Entry 6BZO (electron microscopy, 3.38 A resolution); this record covers chains C and D of the 9 polymer chains in the assembly.

Chain C:
Name: DNA-directed RNA polymerase subunit beta
From: Mycobacterium tuberculosis
Notes: EC 2.7.7.6
UniProtKB: V9Z879 (V9Z879_MYCTX); residues 7-1178 here correspond to UniProt positions 1-1172 (UniProt number = residue number - 6)
Sequence (1181 residues; each row starts with the number of its first residue):
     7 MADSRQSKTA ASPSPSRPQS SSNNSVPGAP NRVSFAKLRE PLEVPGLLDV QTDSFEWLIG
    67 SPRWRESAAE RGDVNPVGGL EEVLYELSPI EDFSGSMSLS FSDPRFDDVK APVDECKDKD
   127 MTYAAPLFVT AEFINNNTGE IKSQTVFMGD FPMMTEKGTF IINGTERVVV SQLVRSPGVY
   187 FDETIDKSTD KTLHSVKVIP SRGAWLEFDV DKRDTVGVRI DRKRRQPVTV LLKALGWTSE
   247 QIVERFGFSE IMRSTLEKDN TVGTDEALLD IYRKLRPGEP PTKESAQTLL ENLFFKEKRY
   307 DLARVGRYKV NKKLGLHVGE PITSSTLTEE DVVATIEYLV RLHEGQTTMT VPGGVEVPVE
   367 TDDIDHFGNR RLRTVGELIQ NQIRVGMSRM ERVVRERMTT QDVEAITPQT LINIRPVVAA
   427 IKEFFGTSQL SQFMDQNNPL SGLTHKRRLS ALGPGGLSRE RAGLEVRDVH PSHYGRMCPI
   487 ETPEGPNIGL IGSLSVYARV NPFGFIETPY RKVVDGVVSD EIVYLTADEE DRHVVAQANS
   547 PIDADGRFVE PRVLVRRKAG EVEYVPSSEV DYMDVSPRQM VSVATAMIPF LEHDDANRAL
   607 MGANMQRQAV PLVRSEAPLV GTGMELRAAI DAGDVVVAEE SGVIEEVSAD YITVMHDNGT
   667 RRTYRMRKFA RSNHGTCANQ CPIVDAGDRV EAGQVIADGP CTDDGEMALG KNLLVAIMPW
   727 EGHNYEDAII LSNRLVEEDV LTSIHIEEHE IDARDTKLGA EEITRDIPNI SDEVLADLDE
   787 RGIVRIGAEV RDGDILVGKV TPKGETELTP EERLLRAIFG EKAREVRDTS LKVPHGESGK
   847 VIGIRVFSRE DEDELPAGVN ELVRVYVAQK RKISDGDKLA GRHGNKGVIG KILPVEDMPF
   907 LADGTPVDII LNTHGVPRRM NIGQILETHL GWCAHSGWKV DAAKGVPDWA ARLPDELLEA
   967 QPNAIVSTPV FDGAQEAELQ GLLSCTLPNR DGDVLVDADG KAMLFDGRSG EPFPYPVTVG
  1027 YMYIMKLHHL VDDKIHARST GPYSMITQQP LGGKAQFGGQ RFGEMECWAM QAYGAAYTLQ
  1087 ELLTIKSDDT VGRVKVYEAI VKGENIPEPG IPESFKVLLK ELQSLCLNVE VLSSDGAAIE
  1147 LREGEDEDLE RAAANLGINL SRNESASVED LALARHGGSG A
Not modelled in the structure: 7-29, 1141-1187
Sequence notes: expression tag (1179-1187)
Small-molecule neighbours: Fidaxomicin (FI8): Met1051, Ile1052, Gln1054, Asp1094, Thr1096, Val1097, Val1100, Lys1101, Glu1119, Ser1120, Glu1127
What the authors report for this chain:
  - binding site for Fidaxomicin: Gln1054, Asp1094, Thr1096, Val1100, Lys1101

Chain D:
Name: DNA-directed RNA polymerase subunit beta'
From: Mycobacterium tuberculosis
Notes: EC 2.7.7.6
UniProtKB: A0A045J9E2 (A0A045J9E2_MYCTX); residue numbers follow UniProt; this construct covers 1-1316
Sequence (1324 residues; row label = number of the first residue in the row):
     1 MLDVNFFDEL RIGLATAEDI RQWSYGEVKK PETINYRTLK PEKDGLFCEK IFGPTRDWEC
    61 YCGKYKRVRF KGIICERCGV EVTRAKVRRE RMGHIELAAP VTHIWYFKGV PSRLGYLLDL
   121 APKDLEKIIY FAAYVITSVD EEMRHNELST LEAEMAVERK AVEDQRDGEL EARAQKLEAD
   181 LAELEAEGAK ADARRKVRDG GEREMRQIRD RAQRELDRLE DIWSTFTKLA PKQLIVDENL
   241 YRELVDRYGE YFTGAMGAES IQKLIENFDI DAEAESLRDV IRNGKGQKKL RALKRLKVVA
   301 AFQQSGNSPM GMVLDAVPVI PPELRPMVQL DGGRFATSDL NDLYRRVINR NNRLKRLIDL
   361 GAPEIIVNNE KRMLQESVDA LFDNGRRGRP VTGPGNRPLK SLSDLLKGKQ GRFRQNLLGK
   421 RVDYSGRSVI VVGPQLKLHQ CGLPKLMALE LFKPFVMKRL VDLNHAQNIK SAKRMVERQR
   481 PQVWDVLEEV IAEHPVLLNR APTLHRLGIQ AFEPMLVEGK AIQLHPLVCE AFNADFDGDQ
   541 MAVHLPLSAE AQAEARILML SSNNILSPAS GRPLAMPRLD MVTGLYYLTT EVPGDTGEYQ
   601 PASGDHPETG VYSSPAEAIM AADRGVLSVR AKIKVRLTQL RPPVEIEAEL FGHSGWQPGD
   661 AWMAETTLGR VMFNELLPLG YPFVNKQMHK KVQAAIINDL AERYPMIVVA QTVDKLKDAG
   721 FYWATRSGVT VSMADVLVPP RKKEILDHYE ERADKVEKQF QRGALNHDER NEALVEIWKE
   781 ATDEVGQALR EHYPDDNPII TIVDSGATGN FTQTRTLAGM KGLVTNPKGE FIPRPVKSSF
   841 REGLTVLEYF INTHGARKGL ADTALRTADS GYLTRRLVDV SQDVIVREHD CQTERGIVVE
   901 LAERAPDGTL IRDPYIETSA YARTLGTDAV DEAGNVIVER GQDLGDPEID ALLAAGITQV
   961 KVRSVLTCAT STGVCATCYG RSMATGKLVD IGEAVGIVAA QSIGEPGTQL TMRTFHQGGV
  1021 GEDITGGLPR VQELFEARVP RGKAPIADVT GRVRLEDGER FYKITIVPDD GGEEVVYDKI
  1081 SKRQRLRVFK HEDGSERVLS DGDHVEVGQQ LMEGSADPHE VLRVQGPREV QIHLVREVQE
  1141 VYRAQGVSIH DKHIEVIVRQ MLRRVTIIDS GSTEFLPGSL IDRAEFEAEN RRVVAEGGEP
  1201 AAGRPVLMGI TKASLATDSW LSAASFQETT RVLTDAAINC RSDKLNGLKE NVIIGKLIPA
  1261 GTGINRYRNI AVQPTEEARA AAYTIPSYED QYYSPDFGAA TGAAVPLDDY GYSDYRHHHH
  1321 HHHH
Not modelled in the structure: 1-3, 1013-1023, 1091-1095, 1283-1324
Sequence notes: expression tag (1317-1324)
Ion coordination: Zn2+ site 1: Cys60, Cys62, Cys75, Cys78; Mg2+: Asp535, Asp537, Asp539; Zn2+ site 2: Cys891, Cys968, Cys975, Cys978
Small-molecule neighbours: Fidaxomicin (FI8): Arg84, Ala85, Lys86, Arg89, Glu323, Leu324, Pro326, Ser338, Arg412, Gln415
What the authors report for this chain:
  - binding site for Fidaxomicin: Arg84, Lys86, Arg89, Glu323, Pro326, Arg412, Gln415

Interface between chain C and chain D:
Residue-residue contacts - 273 pairs, chain C then chain D:
  Arg473(C) - Arg857(D)  hydrogen bond (backbone-side chain)
  Asp474(C) - Pro827(D)
  Val475(C) - His854(D)  hydrogen bond (backbone-side chain)
  Val475(C) - Arg857(D)
  His476(C) - Phe850(D)
  Pro477(C) - Phe850(D)  hydrophobic
  Tyr480(C) - Val846(D)
  Pro485(C) - Phe850(D)  hydrophobic
  Pro485(C) - Thr853(D)
  Pro485(C) - Arg857(D)  hydrogen bond (backbone-side chain)
  Ile486(C) - Tyr849(D)  hydrophobic
  Ile486(C) - Thr853(D)
  Thr488(C) - Arg857(D)
  Ile494(C) - Arg857(D)
  Ile494(C) - Leu860(D)  hydrophobic
  Gly495(C) - Arg857(D)
  Gln543(C) - Leu847(D)
  Val568(C) - Arg834(D)
  Val568(C) - Leu847(D)  hydrophobic
  Met586(C) - Val846(D)  hydrophobic
  Met586(C) - Phe850(D)  hydrophobic
  Leu597(C) - Tyr849(D)
  Glu598(C) - Gly843(D)
  Glu598(C) - Leu844(D)  hydrogen bond (backbone-backbone)
  His599(C) - Phe840(D)  hydrogen bond (side chain-backbone)
  His599(C) - Arg841(D)
  His599(C) - Glu842(D)
  His599(C) - Gly843(D)  hydrogen bond (side chain-backbone)
  Asp600(C) - Phe840(D)
  Asp600(C) - Tyr849(D)
  Asp601(C) - Phe840(D)
  Asp601(C) - Tyr849(D)
  Asp601(C) - Asn852(D)
  Ala602(C) - Tyr849(D)
  Ala602(C) - Ala856(D)  hydrophobic
  Asn603(C) - Ala856(D)
  Ala605(C) - Tyr849(D)
  Ile723(C) - Val729(D)
  Ile723(C) - Thr730(D)
  Met724(C) - Thr725(D)
  Pro725(C) - Asp580(D)
  Pro725(C) - Ala724(D)
  Pro725(C) - Thr725(D)
  Pro725(C) - Val729(D)
  Glu727(C) - Thr725(D)
  Glu727(C) - Arg726(D)  salt bridge
  Gly728(C) - Val432(D)
  Gly728(C) - Pro434(D)
  Gly728(C) - Phe721(D)
  His729(C) - Val432(D)
  His729(C) - Pro434(D)
  Tyr731(C) - Pro526(D)
  Tyr731(C) - Phe536(D)
  Tyr731(C) - Arg578(D)  hydrogen bond
  Tyr731(C) - Phe721(D)  hydrophobic
  Glu732(C) - Phe536(D)
  Glu732(C) - Arg578(D)  salt bridge
  Lys763(C) - Asp331(D)
  Lys763(C) - Gly332(D)
  Lys763(C) - Gly333(D)
  Val780(C) - Arg478(D)
  Arg797(C) - Arg478(D)  hydrogen bond (side chain-backbone)
  Gly799(C) - Arg478(D)
  Glu813(C) - Glu59(D)
  Gly882(C) - Val429(D)
  Lys884(C) - Asp537(D)
  Lys892(C) - Asp537(D)
  Gly893(C) - Phe536(D)
  Val894(C) - Val429(D)  hydrophobic
  Val894(C) - Ile430(D)
  Val894(C) - Val431(D)  hydrophobic
  Val894(C) - Phe536(D)  hydrogen bond (backbone-backbone)
  Val894(C) - Gly538(D)
  Asn918(C) - Asp580(D)  hydrogen bond
  Thr919(C) - Val729(D)  hydrogen bond (side chain-backbone)
  Thr919(C) - Thr730(D)
  Thr919(C) - Val731(D)
  Thr919(C) - Ile802(D)
  His920(C) - Leu579(D)
  His920(C) - Asp580(D)  salt bridge
  His920(C) - Thr583(D)
  His920(C) - Ile802(D)
  Arg924(C) - Leu579(D)
  Arg924(C) - Thr808(D)  hydrogen bond
  Arg924(C) - Gln813(D)  hydrogen bond (backbone-side chain)
  Met926(C) - Gln813(D)
  Met926(C) - Thr816(D)
  Met926(C) - Leu817(D)  hydrophobic
  Met926(C) - Phe840(D)  hydrophobic
  Ile928(C) - Leu817(D)  hydrophobic
  Ile928(C) - Phe840(D)
  Ile931(C) - Val731(D)
  Ile931(C) - Met733(D)
  Leu932(C) - Met733(D)  hydrophobic
  His935(C) - Ser732(D)
  His935(C) - Met733(D)  hydrogen bond (side chain-backbone)
  Phe977(C) - Val846(D)  hydrophobic
  Glu982(C) - Met733(D)
  Glu982(C) - Arg841(D)  salt bridge
  Glu982(C) - Glu842(D)
  Gln986(C) - Met733(D)
  Asp1005(C) - Ala734(D)
  Lys1007(C) - Thr730(D)
  Lys1007(C) - Ser732(D)
  Lys1007(C) - Asp735(D)  salt bridge
  Asp1012(C) - Arg726(D)  salt bridge
  Ser1015(C) - Arg726(D)
  Pro1020(C) - Arg726(D)
  Tyr1021(C) - Tyr587(D)
  Tyr1021(C) - Arg630(D)  hydrogen bond
  Tyr1021(C) - Ser727(D)
  Tyr1021(C) - Gly728(D)
  Pro1022(C) - Thr730(D)
  Val1023(C) - Thr730(D)
  Thr1024(C) - Thr730(D)
  Thr1024(C) - Val731(D)
  Thr1024(C) - Ser732(D)
  Val1037(C) - Val429(D)  hydrophobic
  Val1037(C) - Lys520(D)
  Asp1038(C) - Lys520(D)  salt bridge
  Lys1040(C) - Gln540(D)
  Ile1041(C) - Arg427(D)
  His1042(C) - Gly426(D)
  His1042(C) - Arg427(D)  hydrogen bond (backbone-backbone)
  His1042(C) - Met447(D)
  Ala1043(C) - Ser425(D)
  Ala1043(C) - Met447(D)  hydrophobic
  Ala1043(C) - Glu450(D)
  Ala1043(C) - Leu451(D)  hydrophobic
  Arg1044(C) - Asp423(D)  salt bridge
  Arg1044(C) - Tyr424(D)  hydrogen bond (backbone-backbone)
  Arg1044(C) - Ser425(D)  hydrogen bond (backbone-backbone)
  Arg1044(C) - Glu450(D)
  Ser1045(C) - Asp423(D)
  Ser1045(C) - Tyr424(D)
  Ser1045(C) - Glu450(D)
  Ser1045(C) - Lys453(D)  hydrogen bond
  Thr1046(C) - Tyr424(D)
  Tyr1049(C) - Asp423(D)  hydrogen bond
  Met1051(C) - Val328(D)  hydrophobic
  Gln1055(C) - Lys420(D)
  Pro1056(C) - Arg421(D)
  Pro1056(C) - Asp423(D)
  Phe1063(C) - Glu450(D)
  Gly1065(C) - Val422(D)
  Gly1065(C) - Ser425(D)
  Gln1066(C) - Arg421(D)
  Gln1066(C) - Val422(D)  hydrogen bond (backbone-backbone)
  Gln1066(C) - Ser425(D)  hydrogen bond (backbone-side chain)
  Gln1066(C) - Arg427(D)
  Arg1067(C) - Leu418(D)  hydrogen bond (side chain-backbone)
  Arg1067(C) - Gly419(D)  hydrogen bond (side chain-backbone)
  Arg1067(C) - Arg421(D)
  Phe1068(C) - Gly419(D)
  Phe1068(C) - Lys420(D)  hydrogen bond (backbone-backbone)
  Phe1068(C) - Arg421(D)
  Phe1068(C) - Val422(D)  hydrophobic
  Gly1069(C) - Gly419(D)
  Glu1070(C) - Leu417(D)
  Glu1070(C) - Arg875(D)  salt bridge
  Met1071(C) - Pro502(D)  hydrophobic
  Met1071(C) - Thr503(D)
  Glu1072(C) - Asn499(D)
  Glu1072(C) - Thr503(D)
  Glu1072(C) - Ile509(D)
  Trp1074(C) - Arg875(D)
  Trp1074(C) - Val878(D)
  Trp1074(C) - Ile997(D)
  Trp1074(C) - Gln1001(D)
  Ala1075(C) - Ile509(D)  hydrophobic
  Ala1075(C) - Gln1001(D)
  Met1076(C) - Met559(D)  hydrophobic
  Gln1077(C) - Ile997(D)
  Gln1077(C) - Leu1248(D)
  Gln1077(C) - Val1252(D)
  Ala1078(C) - Arg506(D)  hydrogen bond (backbone-side chain)
  Ala1078(C) - Glu993(D)
  Ala1078(C) - Gln1001(D)
  Tyr1079(C) - Arg506(D)  hydrogen bond (side chain-backbone)
  Tyr1079(C) - Leu507(D)
  Tyr1079(C) - Ile509(D)  hydrogen bond (side chain-backbone)
  Tyr1079(C) - Leu558(D)
  Tyr1079(C) - Met559(D)  hydrophobic
  Tyr1079(C) - Asn564(D)
  Gly1080(C) - Ala1260(D)
  Gly1080(C) - Gly1261(D)
  Gly1080(C) - Thr1262(D)  hydrogen bond (backbone-backbone)
  Ala1081(C) - Glu554(D)
  Ala1082(C) - Glu554(D)
  Ala1082(C) - Leu1257(D)  hydrophobic
  Ala1082(C) - Ile1258(D)  hydrophobic
  Ala1082(C) - Thr1262(D)
  Tyr1083(C) - Glu550(D)
  Tyr1083(C) - Glu554(D)
  Tyr1083(C) - Thr1262(D)
  Tyr1083(C) - Arg1268(D)
  Thr1084(C) - Leu497(D)
  Thr1084(C) - Ala551(D)
  Thr1084(C) - Glu554(D)  hydrogen bond
  Gln1086(C) - Gly1255(D)
  Gln1086(C) - Leu1257(D)
  Glu1087(C) - Pro546(D)
  Glu1087(C) - Leu547(D)  hydrogen bond (side chain-backbone)
  Glu1087(C) - Ser548(D)  hydrogen bond
  Glu1087(C) - Ala551(D)
  Leu1088(C) - Val422(D)
  Leu1089(C) - Lys420(D)
  Lys1092(C) - Val422(D)
  Lys1092(C) - Asp423(D)  hydrogen bond (backbone-backbone)
  Lys1092(C) - Leu545(D)  hydrogen bond (side chain-backbone)
  Lys1092(C) - Leu547(D)
  Ser1093(C) - Lys420(D)
  Ser1093(C) - Arg421(D)
  Asp1094(C) - Lys420(D)  salt bridge
  Tyr1103(C) - Tyr424(D)
  Tyr1103(C) - Pro454(D)  hydrophobic
  Tyr1103(C) - Met457(D)
  Ile1106(C) - Pro454(D)  hydrophobic
  Ile1106(C) - Phe455(D)  hydrophobic
  Ile1106(C) - Lys458(D)
  Ile1106(C) - Leu547(D)  hydrophobic
  Val1107(C) - Lys458(D)
  Val1107(C) - Ile469(D)  hydrophobic
  Gly1109(C) - Lys458(D)
  Ile1112(C) - Leu547(D)
  Ile1112(C) - Ser548(D)
  Ile1117(C) - Asn5(D)
  Pro1118(C) - Gly1255(D)
  Glu1119(C) - Arg89(D)  salt bridge
  Ser1120(C) - Gln415(D)  hydrogen bond
  Phe1121(C) - Phe7(D)  hydrophobic
  Phe1121(C) - Ile1254(D)
  Lys1122(C) - Glu90(D)  salt bridge
  Val1123(C) - Leu324(D)  hydrophobic
  Val1123(C) - Arg412(D)
  Leu1124(C) - Arg412(D)
  Lys1126(C) - Glu90(D)  hydrogen bond (side chain-backbone)
  Glu1127(C) - Leu405(D)
  Glu1127(C) - Leu406(D)
  Glu1127(C) - Arg412(D)  salt bridge
  Leu1128(C) - Leu406(D)  hydrophobic
  Gln1129(C) - Trp23(D)
  Gln1129(C) - Met92(D)
  Gln1129(C) - Pro318(D)
  Ser1130(C) - Ile320(D)
  Ser1130(C) - Phe382(D)
  Ser1130(C) - Leu402(D)
  Leu1131(C) - His103(D)  hydrogen bond (backbone-side chain)
  Leu1131(C) - Trp105(D)  hydrophobic
  Cys1132(C) - Leu14(D)
  Cys1132(C) - Ala15(D)  hydrogen bond (backbone-backbone)
  Cys1132(C) - Ile20(D)  hydrophobic
  Cys1132(C) - Leu314(D)  hydrophobic
  Cys1132(C) - Pro318(D)
  Leu1133(C) - Gly13(D)
  Leu1133(C) - Trp105(D)  hydrophobic
  Leu1133(C) - Tyr106(D)
  Leu1133(C) - Ala1237(D)  hydrophobic
  Asn1134(C) - Arg11(D)
  Asn1134(C) - Ile12(D)
  Asn1134(C) - Gly13(D)  hydrogen bond (backbone-backbone)
  Asn1134(C) - Leu14(D)
  Asn1134(C) - Trp23(D)
  Val1135(C) - Arg11(D)
  Val1135(C) - Ile12(D)  hydrophobic
  Glu1136(C) - Leu10(D)
  Glu1136(C) - Arg11(D)  salt bridge
  Val1137(C) - Phe7(D)  hydrophobic
  Leu1138(C) - Asp8(D)  hydrogen bond (backbone-backbone)
  Leu1138(C) - Glu9(D)  hydrogen bond (backbone-backbone)
  Leu1138(C) - Arg11(D)
  Ser1139(C) - Asp8(D)
  Ser1140(C) - Asp8(D)
Also at the interface, not in a pair above, chain C (149 interface residues in all): Cys484, Leu560, Val561, Arg562, Trp726, Asn730, Asp733, Ala734, Asp881, Ile895, Gly896, Val922, Pro923, Leu985, Phe1019, Ile1052, Gly1064, Leu1085, Val1097, Arg1099
Also at the interface, not in a pair above, chain D (166 interface residues in all): Lys66, Arg67, Lys86, Ser403, Phe413, Asn416, Ser428, Pro444, Gln479, Ala501, His505, Gln510, Gly519, Ala521, Cys529, Ala534, Asp535, Ala542, His544, Met581, Gly809, Ile851, Thr874, Ala994, Val998, Leu1233, Gly1263

In short:
149 residues of chain C and 166 residues of chain D are in contact, with 41 hydrogen bonds and 14 salt
bridges. Polar pairs include Glu727(C)-Arg726(D), Glu732(C)-Arg578(D) and His920(C)-Asp580(D). Fidaxomicin is
bound between chain C and chain D. The paper reports a binding site for Fidaxomicin at Gln1054(C), Asp1094(C)
and Arg84(D) among others.
Here chain C is DNA-directed RNA polymerase subunit beta and chain D is DNA-directed RNA polymerase subunit
beta', both from Mycobacterium tuberculosis. Entry 6BZO (Mtb RNAP Holo/RbpA/Fidaxomicin/upstream fork DNA) was
determined by electron microscopy (same publication as 6C04, 6C05 and 6C06).
